PDB entry 1W7Z | X-ray diffraction, 1.67 A resolution | chains A and B of the 6 polymer chains in the assembly

Chain A (and B):
Molecule: Trypsin inhibitor II
From: Ecballium elaterium
Notes: chain B of this document is another copy of the same molecule, construct and numbering; everything in this record applies to it too
UniProtKB: P12071 (ITR2_ECBEL); residues 1-31 here = UniProt positions 1-31
Sequence (31 residues; each row starts with the number of its first residue):
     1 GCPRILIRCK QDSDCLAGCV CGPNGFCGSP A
Curated features (UniProtKB/Swiss-Prot):
  - site: Arg4, Ile5 (Reactive bond)
Cystine bridges: Cys2-Cys19, Cys9-Cys21, Cys15-Cys27
Metal / ion sites: Na+: Ser13, Cys15 (shared with Ser13(B), Cys15(B) of chain B)
From the paper describing this entry:
  - Na+ coordination: Ser13, Cys15
  - self-association interface (contacts with another copy of this molecule); pairs are residue here / residue on that copy: Arg4-Cys9 (water-mediated contact), Leu16-Leu16 (hydrophobic contact), Ile5, Leu6, Ile7, Arg8, Leu16
  - binding site for formate: Arg8

How chain A and chain B interact:
Residue-residue contacts (10):
  Ser13(A) with Ser13(B); Cys15(B)
  Asp14(A) with Leu16(B); Ala17(B)
  Cys15(A) with Ser13(B); Cys15(B)
  Leu16(A) with Ile7(B), hydrophobic; Asp14(B); Leu16(B), hydrophobic
  Ala17(A) with Asp14(B)
Other interface residues (no listed pair), chain A (6 interface residues in all): Ile7

Summary:
The chain A/chain B interface involves 6 residues from each chain. Ser13(A) and Cys15(A) coordinate Na+. The
paper reports a binding site for formate at Arg8(A); Na+ coordination by Ser13(A) and Cys15(A).
Chain A and chain B are both Trypsin inhibitor II (Ecballium elaterium); the structure, Crystal structure of
the free (uncomplexed) Ecballium elaterium trypsin inhibitor (EETI-II), was determined by X-ray diffraction,
deposited together with 1H9H and 1H9I.
